3AP2 - chains A and T of the 4 polymer chains in the assembly; structure by X-ray diffraction, 2.40 A resolution.

== Chain A ==
Name: Protein-tyrosine sulfotransferase 2
Organism: Homo sapiens
Notes: EC 2.8.2.20
Reference sequence: O60704 (TPST2_HUMAN); residue numbers follow UniProt; this construct covers 43-359
Chain sequence (337 residues; each row starts with the number of its first residue):
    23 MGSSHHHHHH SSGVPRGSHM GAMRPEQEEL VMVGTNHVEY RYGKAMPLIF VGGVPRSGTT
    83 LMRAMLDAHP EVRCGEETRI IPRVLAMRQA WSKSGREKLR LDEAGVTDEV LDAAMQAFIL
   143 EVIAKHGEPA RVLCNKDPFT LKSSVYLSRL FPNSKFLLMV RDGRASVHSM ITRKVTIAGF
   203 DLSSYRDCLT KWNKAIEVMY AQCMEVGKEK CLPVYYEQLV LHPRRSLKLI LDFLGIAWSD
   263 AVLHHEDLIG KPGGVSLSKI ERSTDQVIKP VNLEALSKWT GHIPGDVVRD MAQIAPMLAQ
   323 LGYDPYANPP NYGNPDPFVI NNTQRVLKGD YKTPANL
Disordered / not traced: 23-50, 57-59, 354-359
Sequence notes: expression tag (23-42)
Disulfide bonds: C96-C156, C225-C233
Residues lining bound ligands: adenosine-3'-5'-diphosphate (A3P): V76, P77, R78, S79, G80, T81, T82, L83, K158, R183, A187, S191, R195, Y238, V242, H267, S285, Q288, V289, K291, P292, V293, N294, A297, K300

== Chain T ==
Name: C4 peptide
Chain sequence (9 residues; numbered 1001 to 1009; the number before each row is that of its first residue):
  1001 EDFEDYEFD

== How chain A and chain T interact ==
Contacting residue pairs - 5 pairs, chain A then chain T:
  A112(A) - F1003(T)  hydrophobic
  W113(A) - F1003(T)
  S116(A) - D1002(T)  hydrogen bond
  E119(A) - F1003(T)
  R122(A) - D1005(T)  salt bridge
Also at the interface, not in a pair above, chain T (4 interface residues in all): E1004

== Overview ==
Chain A and chain T form an interface of 5 and 4 residues respectively; the contacts include 1 hydrogen bond
and 1 salt bridge. Polar contacts include R122(A)-D1005(T) and S116(A)-D1002(T). Bound to chain A:
adenosine-3'-5'-diphosphate.
Chain A is Protein-tyrosine sulfotransferase 2 (Homo sapiens) and chain T is C4 peptide; the structure,
Crystal structure of human tyrosylprotein sulfotransferase-2 complexed with PAP,C4 peptide, and phosphate ion,
was determined by X-ray diffraction.
